PDB entry 3BVB | X-ray diffraction, 1.30 A resolution | chains A and B

# Chain A (and B)
Name: Protease (Retropepsin)
Source organism: Human immunodeficiency virus 1
Notes: EC 3.4.23.16; chain B of this document is another copy of the same molecule, construct and numbering; everything in this record applies to it too
UniProt: P03367 (POL_HV1BR); residues 1-99 here correspond to UniProt positions 501-599 (UniProt number = residue number + 500)
Sequence (99 residues; each row starts with the number of its first residue):
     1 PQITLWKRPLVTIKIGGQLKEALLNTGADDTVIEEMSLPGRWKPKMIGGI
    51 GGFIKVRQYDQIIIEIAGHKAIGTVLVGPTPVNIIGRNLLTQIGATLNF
Sequence notes: engineered mutation Lys7 (Gln507 in P03367), Asn25 (Asp525 in P03367), Ile33 (Leu533 in P03367), Ile63 (Leu563 in P03367), Ala67 (Cys567 in P03367), Ala95 (Cys595 in P03367)
Ion coordination: Na+ near Asp60 (its only coordinating residue here)
Residues lining bound ligands: tmc114 (017; (3r,3as,6ar)-hexahydrofuro[2,3-b]furan-3-yl(1S,2R)-3-[[(4-aminophenyl)sulfonyl](isobutyl)amino]-1-benzyl-2-hydroxypropylcarbamate): Arg8, Leu23, Asn25, Gly27, Ala28, Asp29, Asp30, Val32, Ile47, Gly48, Gly49, Ile50, Leu76, Pro81, Val82, Ile84
Reported in the primary citation:
  - self-association interface (contacts with another copy of this molecule); pairs are residue here / residue on that copy: Pro1-Phe99, Arg8-Asp29, Asn25-Asn25, Thr26-Leu24 (hydrogen bond)
  - conformationally variable residues: Pro1
  - binding site for tmc114: Asp30, Ile84
  - mutagenesis - D25N (>100-fold): decreased binding to Protease (Retropepsin) (chain A)
  - mutagenesis - D25N (Tm change 7.3 degC): decreased stability

# Chain A / chain B interface
Residue-residue contacts - 101 pairs, chain A then chain B:
  Pro1(A) - Leu97(B)
  Pro1(A) - Asn98(B)
  Pro1(A) - Phe99(B)  hydrogen bond (backbone-backbone)
  Gln2(A) - Thr96(B)
  Gln2(A) - Leu97(B)
  Gln2(A) - Asn98(B)  hydrogen bond
  Ile3(A) - Thr96(B)
  Ile3(A) - Leu97(B)  hydrogen bond (backbone-backbone)
  Ile3(A) - Phe99(B)  hydrophobic
  Leu5(A) - Arg87(B)  hydrogen bond (backbone-side chain)
  Leu5(A) - Thr91(B)
  Leu5(A) - Ala95(B)
  Trp6(A) - Arg87(B)  hydrogen bond (backbone-side chain)
  Trp6(A) - Thr91(B)
  Lys7(A) - Arg87(B)
  Arg8(A) - Asp29(B)  salt bridge
  Arg8(A) - Arg87(B)
  Pro9(A) - Thr26(B)
  Pro9(A) - Arg87(B)
  Leu23(A) - Gly27(B)
  Leu24(A) - Thr26(B)  hydrogen bond (backbone-side chain)
  Leu24(A) - Gly27(B)
  Leu24(A) - Leu97(B)  hydrophobic
  Leu24(A) - Phe99(B)  hydrophobic
  Asn25(A) - Asn25(B)  hydrogen bond
  Asn25(A) - Thr26(B)
  Asn25(A) - Gly27(B)
  Thr26(A) - Leu5(B)
  Thr26(A) - Pro9(B)
  Thr26(A) - Leu24(B)  hydrogen bond (side chain-backbone)
  Thr26(A) - Asn25(B)
  Thr26(A) - Thr26(B)  hydrogen bond (side chain-backbone)
  Thr26(A) - Leu97(B)
  Gly27(A) - Leu23(B)
  Gly27(A) - Asn25(B)
  Asp29(A) - Arg8(B)  salt bridge
  Ile47(A) - Ile50(B)  hydrophobic
  Gly48(A) - Ile50(B)
  Gly49(A) - Ile50(B)
  Gly49(A) - Pro81(B)
  Ile50(A) - Ile47(B)  hydrophobic
  Ile50(A) - Gly49(B)
  Ile50(A) - Ile50(B)  hydrogen bond (backbone-backbone)
  Ile50(A) - Gly51(B)  hydrogen bond (backbone-backbone)
  Ile50(A) - Gly52(B)
  Ile50(A) - Ile54(B)  hydrophobic
  Ile50(A) - Pro79(B)
  Ile50(A) - Thr80(B)
  Ile50(A) - Ile84(B)  hydrophobic
  Gly51(A) - Gly51(B)
  Gly51(A) - Gly52(B)
  Gly51(A) - Ile54(B)
  Gly52(A) - Ile50(B)
  Gly52(A) - Gly51(B)
  Ile54(A) - Ile50(B)
  His69(A) - Phe99(B)
  Thr80(A) - Ile50(B)
  Pro81(A) - Gly49(B)
  Pro81(A) - Ile50(B)
  Arg87(A) - Leu5(B)  hydrogen bond (side chain-backbone)
  Arg87(A) - Trp6(B)  hydrogen bond (side chain-backbone)
  Arg87(A) - Lys7(B)  hydrogen bond (side chain-backbone)
  Arg87(A) - Arg8(B)
  Arg87(A) - Pro9(B)
  Leu90(A) - Leu5(B)  hydrophobic
  Thr91(A) - Leu5(B)
  Thr91(A) - Trp6(B)
  Gln92(A) - Trp6(B)
  Ile93(A) - Phe99(B)
  Gly94(A) - Asn98(B)
  Gly94(A) - Phe99(B)
  Ala95(A) - Leu5(B)
  Ala95(A) - Asn98(B)
  Ala95(A) - Phe99(B)  hydrophobic
  Thr96(A) - Gln2(B)
  Thr96(A) - Ile3(B)
  Thr96(A) - Thr4(B)
  Thr96(A) - Thr96(B)
  Thr96(A) - Leu97(B)
  Thr96(A) - Asn98(B)  hydrogen bond (backbone-backbone)
  Leu97(A) - Pro1(B)
  Leu97(A) - Gln2(B)
  Leu97(A) - Ile3(B)  hydrogen bond (backbone-backbone)
  Leu97(A) - Leu24(B)  hydrophobic
  Leu97(A) - Thr26(B)
  Leu97(A) - Thr96(B)
  Leu97(A) - Leu97(B)  hydrophobic
  Asn98(A) - Pro1(B)
  Asn98(A) - Gln2(B)  hydrogen bond
  Asn98(A) - Gly94(B)
  Asn98(A) - Ala95(B)
  Asn98(A) - Thr96(B)  hydrogen bond (backbone-backbone)
  Asn98(A) - Asn98(B)
  Phe99(A) - Pro1(B)  hydrogen bond (backbone-backbone)
  Phe99(A) - Ile3(B)  hydrophobic
  Phe99(A) - Leu24(B)  hydrophobic
  Phe99(A) - Ala67(B)  hydrophobic
  Phe99(A) - His69(B)
  Phe99(A) - Ile93(B)
  Phe99(A) - Gly94(B)
  Phe99(A) - Ala95(B)  hydrophobic
Also at the interface, not in a pair above, chain A (40 interface residues in all): Thr4, Val32, Ala67, Pro79, Ile84
Also at the interface, not in a pair above, chain B (38 interface residues in all): Val32, Leu90

# In short
The interface between chain A and chain B involves 40 residues on one side and 38 on the other; the contacts
include 19 hydrogen bonds and 2 salt bridges. Among the polar pairs are Arg8(A)-Asp29(B), Gln2(A)-Asn98(B) and
Leu5(A)-Arg87(B). The paper reports a binding site for tmc114 at Asp30(A) and Ile84(A); D25N of chain A
reduces binding to Protease (Retropepsin) (chain A).
Both chains are Protease (Retropepsin) (Human immunodeficiency virus 1). Entry 3BVB (Cystal structure of HIV-1
Active Site Mutant D25N and inhibitor Darunavir) was determined by X-ray diffraction together with 3BVA from
the same study.
